6HLQ - chains B and S of the 15 polymer chains in the assembly; structure by electron microscopy, 3.18 A resolution.

Chain B:
Name: DNA-directed RNA polymerase I subunit RPA135
Organism: Saccharomyces cerevisiae (strain ATCC 204508 / S288c)
Notes: EC 2.7.7.6
UniProt: P22138 (RPA2_YEAST); numbering as in UniProt (aligned over 1-1203)
Chain sequence (1203 residues; row label = number of the first residue in the row):
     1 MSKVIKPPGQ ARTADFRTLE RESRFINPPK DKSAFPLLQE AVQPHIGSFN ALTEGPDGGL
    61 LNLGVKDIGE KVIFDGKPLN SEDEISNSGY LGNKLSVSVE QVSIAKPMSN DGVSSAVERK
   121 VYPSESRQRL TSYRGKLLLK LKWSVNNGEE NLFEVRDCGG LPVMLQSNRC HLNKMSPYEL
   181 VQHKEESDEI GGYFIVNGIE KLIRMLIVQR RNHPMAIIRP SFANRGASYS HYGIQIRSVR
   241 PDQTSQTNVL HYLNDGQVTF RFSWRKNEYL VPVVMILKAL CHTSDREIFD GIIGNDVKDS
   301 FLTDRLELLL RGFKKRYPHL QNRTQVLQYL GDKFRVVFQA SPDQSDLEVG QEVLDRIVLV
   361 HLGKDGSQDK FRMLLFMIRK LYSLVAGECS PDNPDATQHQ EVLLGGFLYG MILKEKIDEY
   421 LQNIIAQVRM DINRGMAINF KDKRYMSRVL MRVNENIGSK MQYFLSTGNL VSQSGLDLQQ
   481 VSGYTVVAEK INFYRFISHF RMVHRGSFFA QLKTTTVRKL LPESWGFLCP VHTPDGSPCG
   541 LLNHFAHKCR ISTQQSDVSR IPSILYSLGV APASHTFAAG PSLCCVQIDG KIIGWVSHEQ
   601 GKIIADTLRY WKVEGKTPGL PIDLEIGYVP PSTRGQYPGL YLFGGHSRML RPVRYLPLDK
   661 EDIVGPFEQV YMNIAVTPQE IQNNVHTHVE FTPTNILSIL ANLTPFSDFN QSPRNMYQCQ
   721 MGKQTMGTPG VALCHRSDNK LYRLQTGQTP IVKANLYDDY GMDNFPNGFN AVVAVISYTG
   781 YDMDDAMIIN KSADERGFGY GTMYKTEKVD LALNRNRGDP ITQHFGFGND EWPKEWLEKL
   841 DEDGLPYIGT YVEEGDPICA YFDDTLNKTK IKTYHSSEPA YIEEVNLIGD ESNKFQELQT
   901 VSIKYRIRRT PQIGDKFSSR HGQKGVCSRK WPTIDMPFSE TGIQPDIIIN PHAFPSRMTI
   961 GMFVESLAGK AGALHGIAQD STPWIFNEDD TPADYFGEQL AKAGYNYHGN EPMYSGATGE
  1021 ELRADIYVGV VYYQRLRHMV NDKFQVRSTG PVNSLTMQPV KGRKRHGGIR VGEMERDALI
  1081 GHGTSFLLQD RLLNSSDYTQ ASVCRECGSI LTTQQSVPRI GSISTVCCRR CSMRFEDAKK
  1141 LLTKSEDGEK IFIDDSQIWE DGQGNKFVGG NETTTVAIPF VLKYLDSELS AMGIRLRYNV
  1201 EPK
Not modelled in the structure: 1-9, 79-88, 112-115, 1140-1152
Bound ions: Zn2+: Cys-1104, Cys-1107, Cys-1128
Small-molecule neighbours: phosphomethylphosphonic acid guanylate ester (G2P): Arg-714, Tyr-717, Asp-785, Ser-956, Arg-957
Swiss-Prot annotation at these positions:
  - zinc finger: Cys-1104 to Cys-1131 (C4-type)
  - modified residue: Ser-2 (N-acetylserine), Ser-81 (Phosphoserine), Ser-1156 (Phosphoserine)
  - mutagenesis: Cys-1104 (C1104A: No effect; when associated with A-1107; A-1128 and A-1131), Cys-1107 (C1107A: Lethal. Abolishes recruitment of RPA1 to Pol I. No effect; when associated with A-1104; A-1128 and A-1131), Cys-1127 (C1127R: Responsible of suppression of RPA190-5 and RPA190-1 mutations), Cys-1128 (C1128A: No effect; when associated with A-1104; A-1107 and A-1131), Cys-1131 (C1131A: No effect; when associated with A-1104; A-1107 and A-1128)
Reported in the primary citation:
  - contacts within the chain: Arg-12/Asp-990

Chain S:
Molecule: Non-template strand
Sequence (38 nucleotides; numbered 1 to 38; the number before each row is that of its first residue):
     1 GGCAGTACTA GTAAACTAGT ATTGAAAGTA CTTGACTT
Not modelled in the structure: 16-23, 37-38

Interface between chain B and chain S:
Pairs across the interface (11):
  Arg-219(B) / DA25(S)  base contact
  Ser-221(B) / DA25(S)  hydrogen bond to the phosphate
  Asp-395(B) / DA25(S)  base contact
  Gln-479(B) / DG24(S)  hydrogen bond to the base
  Phe-508(B) / DG24(S)  base contact
  Phe-508(B) / DA25(S)  sugar contact
  Phe-509(B) / DA25(S)  base contact
  Leu-512(B) / DA25(S)  sugar contact
  Leu-512(B) / DA26(S)  phosphate contact
  Arg-817(B) / DT9(S)  salt bridge to the phosphate
  Arg-817(B) / DA10(S)  phosphate contact
Also at the interface, not in a pair above, chain B (12 interface residues in all): Pro-394, Leu-478, Arg-505, Lys-513
Also at the interface, not in a pair above, chain S (6 interface residues in all): DC8

In short:
The interface between chain B and chain S involves 12 residues on one side and 6 on the other, with 2 hydrogen
bonds and 1 salt bridge. Polar contacts include Gln-479(B)/DG24(S), Ser-221(B)/DA25(S) and Arg-817(B)/DT9(S).
Bound to chain B: phosphomethylphosphonic acid guanylate ester. From the paper: contacts within the chain
involving Arg-12(B) and Asp-990(B).
Chain B is DNA-directed RNA polymerase I subunit RPA135 (Saccharomyces cerevisiae (strain ATCC 204508 /
S288c)) and chain S is Non-template strand; the structure, Yeast RNA polymerase I* elongation complex bound to
nucleotide analog GMPCPP, was determined by electron microscopy together with 6HKO, 6HLR and 6HLS from the
same study.
